8DOJ - chain A; structure by X-ray diffraction, 1.30 A resolution.

[Chain A]
Name: Dehaloperoxidase B
Organism: Amphitrite ornata
Reference sequence: Q9NAV7 (Q9NAV7_9ANNE); residues 1-137 here correspond to UniProt positions 2-138 (UniProt number = residue number + 1)
Sequence (137 residues; row label = number of the first residue in the row):
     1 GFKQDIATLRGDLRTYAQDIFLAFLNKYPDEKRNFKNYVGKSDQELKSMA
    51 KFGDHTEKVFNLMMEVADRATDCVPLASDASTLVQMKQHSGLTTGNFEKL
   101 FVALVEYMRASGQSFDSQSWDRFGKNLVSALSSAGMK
Metal / ion sites: heme Fe near His-89 (its only coordinating residue here)
Ligand contacts:
  - heme (HEM): Phe-24, Glu-31, Asn-34, Phe-35, Tyr-38, Asp-54, His-55, Lys-58, Val-59, Leu-62, Met-63, Leu-83, Met-86, Gln-88, His-89, Leu-92, Asn-96, Phe-97, Leu-100, Phe-101, Leu-127
  - 3,3'-Biphenol (T1I): Ile-20, Phe-21, Phe-24, Phe-35, Tyr-38, Phe-52, His-55, Thr-56, Val-59, Phe-60, Leu-100

[In short]
Bound to chain A: heme and 3,3'-Biphenol.
Chain A is Dehaloperoxidase B (Amphitrite ornata); the structure, Dehaloperoxidase B in complex with
3,3'-Biphenol, was determined by X-ray diffraction (same publication as 8DOG, 8DOH and 8DOI).
